Entry 5UIE (electron microscopy, 5.70 A resolution (low resolution: residue-level contacts below are approximate; hydrogen-bond / salt-bridge calls are withheld)); this record covers chains E and F of the 19 polymer chains in the assembly.

[Chain E (and F)]
Name: Vacuolar protein sorting-associated protein 4
Source organism: Saccharomyces cerevisiae
Notes: chain F of this document is another copy of the same molecule, construct and numbering; everything in this record applies to it too
UniProt: P52917 (VPS4_YEAST); residue numbers follow UniProt; this construct covers 1-437
Amino-acid sequence (437 residues; each row starts with the number of its first residue):
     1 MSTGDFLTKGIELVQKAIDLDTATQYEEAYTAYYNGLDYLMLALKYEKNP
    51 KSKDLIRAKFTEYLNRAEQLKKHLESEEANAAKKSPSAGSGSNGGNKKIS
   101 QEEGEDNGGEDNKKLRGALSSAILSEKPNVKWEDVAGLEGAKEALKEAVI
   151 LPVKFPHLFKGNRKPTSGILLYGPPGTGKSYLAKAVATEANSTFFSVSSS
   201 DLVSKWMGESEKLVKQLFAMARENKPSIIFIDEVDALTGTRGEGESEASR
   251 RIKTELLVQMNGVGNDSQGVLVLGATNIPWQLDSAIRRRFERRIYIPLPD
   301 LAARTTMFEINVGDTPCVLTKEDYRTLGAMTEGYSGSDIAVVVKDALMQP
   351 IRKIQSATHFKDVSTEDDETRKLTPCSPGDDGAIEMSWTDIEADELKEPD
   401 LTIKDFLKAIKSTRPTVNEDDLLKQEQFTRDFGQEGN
Unresolved in the structure: 1-121, 365-368, 434-437 (chain F: 1-121, 241-246, 365-368, 434-437)
Swiss-Prot annotation at these positions:
  - binding site (ATP): G173 to S180
Ligand contacts: ADP (adenosine-5'-diphosphate): D134, V135, A136, G137, P175, G176, T177, G178, K179, S180, Y181, M307, G336, S337
From the paper describing this entry:
  - binding site for beryllium trifluoride: R288, R289
  - conformationally variable residues (domain motion): R288, R289
  - mutagenesis - L151D (30 fold): decreased binding to Vacuolar protein sorting-associated protein VTA1

[Chain E / chain F interface]
Contacting residue pairs - 9 pairs, chain E then chain F:
  A122(E) - R250(F)
  D201(E) - R250(F)
  K205(E) - T240(F)
  E209(E) - E247(F)
  L213(E) - R250(F)
  Q355(E) - E147(F)
  W388(E) - E147(F)
  W388(E) - L151(F)
  A393(E) - H157(F)
Also at the interface, not in a pair above, chain E (11 interface residues in all): I123, D314, D394
Also at the interface, not in a pair above, chain F (10 interface residues in all): F155, L158, N162, G239

[Summary]
11 residues of chain E and 10 residues of chain F are in contact. Bound to chain E: ADP. UniProt lists 8
ATP-binding residues on chain E. The paper reports a binding site for beryllium trifluoride at R288(E) and
R289(E); L151D of chain E reduces binding to Vacuolar protein sorting-associated protein VTA1.
Both chains are Vacuolar protein sorting-associated protein 4 (Saccharomyces cerevisiae). Entry 5UIE
(Vps4-Vta1 complex) was determined by electron microscopy.
